Entry 1G20 (X-ray diffraction, 2.20 A resolution); this record covers chains B and C of the 8 polymer chains in the assembly.

== Chain B ==
Name: Nitrogenase molybdenum-iron protein beta chain
From: Azotobacter vinelandii
Notes: EC 1.18.6.1
Reference sequence: P07329 (NIFK_AZOVI); aligned to UniProt positions 1-523 over residues 1-523 (the alignment contains insertions or deletions, so no single offset holds)
Sequence (523 residues; numbered 1 to 523; the number before each row is that of its first residue):
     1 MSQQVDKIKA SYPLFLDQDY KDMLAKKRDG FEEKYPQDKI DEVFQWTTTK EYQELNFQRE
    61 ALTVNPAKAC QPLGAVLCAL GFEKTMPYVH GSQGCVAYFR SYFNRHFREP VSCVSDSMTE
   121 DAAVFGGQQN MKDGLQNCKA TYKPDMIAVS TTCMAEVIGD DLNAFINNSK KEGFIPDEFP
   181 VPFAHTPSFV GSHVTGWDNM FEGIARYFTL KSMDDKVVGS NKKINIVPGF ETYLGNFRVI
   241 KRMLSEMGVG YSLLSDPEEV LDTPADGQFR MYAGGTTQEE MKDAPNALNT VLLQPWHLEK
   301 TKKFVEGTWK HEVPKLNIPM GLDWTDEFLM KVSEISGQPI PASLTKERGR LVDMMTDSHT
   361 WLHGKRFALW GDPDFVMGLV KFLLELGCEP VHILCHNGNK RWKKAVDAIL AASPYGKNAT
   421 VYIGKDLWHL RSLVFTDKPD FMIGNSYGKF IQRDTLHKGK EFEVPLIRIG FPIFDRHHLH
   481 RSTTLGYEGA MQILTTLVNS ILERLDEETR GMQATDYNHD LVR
Not modelled in the structure: 1
Ion coordination: fe(8)-S(7) cluster Fe: C70, C95, C153, S188 (shared with 3 residues of chain A); Ca2+ site 1: R108, E109 (shared with 2 residues of chain D); Ca2+ site 2: D353, D357 (shared with 2 residues of chain D)
Residues lining bound ligands: fe(8)-S(7) cluster (CLF): C70, P72, S92, G94, C95, Y98, F99, T152, C153, S188
Curated features (UniProtKB/Swiss-Prot):
  - binding site ([8Fe-7S] cluster): C70, C95, C153, S188

== Chain C ==
Name: Nitrogenase molybdenum-iron protein alpha chain
From: Azotobacter vinelandii
Notes: EC 1.18.6.1
Reference sequence: P07328 (NIFD_AZOVI); aligned to UniProt positions 1-492 over residues 1-492 (the alignment contains insertions or deletions, so no single offset holds)
Sequence (492 residues; numbered 1 to 492; the number before each row is that of its first residue):
     1 MTGMSREEVE SLIQEVLEVY PEKARKDRNK HLAVNDPAVT QSKKCIISNK KSQPGLMTIR
    61 GCAYAGSKGV VWGPIKDMIH ISHGPVGCGQ YSRAGRRNYY IGTTGVNAFV TMNFTSDFQE
   121 KDIVFGGDKK LAKLIDEVET LFPLNKGISV QSECPIGLIG DDIESVSKVK GAELSKTIVP
   181 VRCEGFRGVS QSLGHHIAND AVRDWVLGKR DEDTTFASTP YDVAIIGDYN IGGDAWSSRI
   241 LLEEMGLRCV AQWSGDGSIS EIELTPKVKL NLVHCYRSMN YISRHMEEKY GIPWMEYNFF
   301 GPTKTIESLR AIAAKFDESI QKKCEEVIAK YKPEWEAVVA KYRPRLEGKR VMLYIGGLRP
   361 RHVIGAYEDL GMEVVGTGYE FAHNDDYDRT MKEMGDSTLL YDDVTGYEFE EFVKRIKPDL
   421 IGSGIKEKFI FQKMGIPFRE MHSWDYSGPY HGFDGFAIFA RDMDMTLNNP CWKKLQAPWE
   481 ASEGAEKVAA SA
Not modelled in the structure: 1-4, 481-492
Ion coordination: fe(8)-S(7) cluster Fe: C62, C88, C154 (shared with 4 residues of chain D); fe-mo-s cluster Fe near C275 (its only coordinating residue here)
Residues lining bound ligands:
  - fe-mo-s cluster (CFM): V70, R96, H195, Y229, I231, C275, S278, I355, G356, G357, L358, R359, F381, H442
  - fe(8)-S(7) cluster (CLF): C62, Y64, P85, V86, G87, C88, Y91, E153, C154, G185
  - 3-hydroxy-3-carboxy-adipic acid (HCA): A65, G95, R96, Q191, G424, I425, K426, E440, H442
Curated features (UniProtKB/Swiss-Prot):
  - binding site ([8Fe-7S] cluster): C62, C88, C154
  - binding site ([7Fe-Mo-9S-C-homocitryl] cluster): C275, H442

== Interface between chain B and chain C ==
Residue-residue contacts - 50 pairs, chain B then chain C:
  L322(B) with K474(C)
  D323(B) with K474(C), salt bridge
  D326(B) with P478(C); W479(C)
  M330(B) with P478(C), hydrophobic; W479(C), hydrophobic
  I340(B) with W479(C)
  T345(B) with W479(C), hydrogen bond
  R348(B) with K474(C), hydrogen bond (side chain-backbone); L475(C); Q476(C), hydrogen bond (side chain-backbone); A477(C); P478(C); W479(C)
  V352(B) with K474(C); L475(C), hydrophobic
  D353(B) with K433(C), salt bridge
  T356(B) with Q432(C); C471(C); W472(C)
  D357(B) with F429(C); Q432(C), hydrogen bond
  H359(B) with M465(C); T466(C), hydrogen bond; N469(C)
  T360(B) with R439(C); D445(C); M465(C)
  W361(B) with Y446(C), hydrophobic
  H363(B) with M465(C); N469(C)
  E385(B) with P470(C); K474(C), salt bridge
  Y415(B) with P470(C)
  Y487(B) with W479(C)
  M512(B) with T103(C); T104(C)
  Q513(B) with I101(C); G102(C); T103(C), hydrogen bond; N107(C)
  Y517(B) with Y99(C); Y100(C)
  N518(B) with Y99(C), hydrogen bond
  D520(B) with R97(C), salt bridge; Y99(C), hydrogen bond
  L521(B) with R93(C); A94(C), hydrophobic
  V522(B) with Y446(C), hydrophobic
  R523(B) with Y446(C)
Other interface residues (no listed pair), chain B (31 interface residues in all): M355, K381, L384, G387, D516
Other interface residues (no listed pair), chain C (32 interface residues in all): W236, K428, N468, E480

== Overview ==
Chain B and chain C form an interface of 31 and 32 residues respectively, with 8 hydrogen bonds and 4 salt
bridges. Among the polar pairs are D323(B)-K474(C), D353(B)-K433(C) and E385(B)-K474(C). Ligands of chain B:
fe(8)-S(7) cluster.
Here chain B is Nitrogenase molybdenum-iron protein beta chain and chain C is Nitrogenase molybdenum-iron
protein alpha chain, both from Azotobacter vinelandii. Entry 1G20 (Mgatp-bound and nucleotide-free structures
of a nitrogenase protein complex between leu127del-Fe protein and the mofe protein) was determined by X-ray
diffraction (same publication as 1G21).
